3PXT - chains A and D of the 6 polymer chains in the assembly; structure by X-ray diffraction, 2.16 A resolution.

== Chain A ==
Molecule: Methylamine utilization protein MauG
Organism: Paracoccus denitrificans
Notes: EC 1.-.-.-
UniProt: Q51658 (MAUG_PARDP); residues 1-367 here correspond to UniProt positions 21-387 (UniProt number = residue number + 20)
Sequence (373 residues; numbered 1 to 373; the number before each row is that of its first residue):
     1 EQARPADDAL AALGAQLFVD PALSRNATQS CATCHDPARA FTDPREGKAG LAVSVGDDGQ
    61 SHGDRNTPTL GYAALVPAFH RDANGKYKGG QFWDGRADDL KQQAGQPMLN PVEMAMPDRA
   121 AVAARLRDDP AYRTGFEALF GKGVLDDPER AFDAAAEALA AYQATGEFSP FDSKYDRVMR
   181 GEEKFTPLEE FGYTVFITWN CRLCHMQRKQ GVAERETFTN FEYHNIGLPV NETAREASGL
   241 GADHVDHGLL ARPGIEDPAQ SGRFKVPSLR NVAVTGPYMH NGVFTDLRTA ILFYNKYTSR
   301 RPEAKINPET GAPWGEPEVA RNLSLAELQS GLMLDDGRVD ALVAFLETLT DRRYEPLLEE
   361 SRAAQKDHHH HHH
Unresolved in the structure: 1-5, 360-373
Sequence notes: expression tag (368-373)
Bound ions: heme c Fe site 1 near His35 (its only coordinating residue here); Ca2+: Asn66, Thr275, Pro277; heme c Fe site 2: His205, Tyr294; Na+ site 1: Asn231, Thr233; Na+ site 2: Leu250, Arg252, Ile255
Ligand contacts:
  - carbon monoxide (CMO): His35, Phe92, Gln103, Pro107, Glu113
  - heme c (HEC), molecule 1: Gln29, Ser30, Cys31, Cys34, His35, Arg45, Ser54, Val55, Gly56, Arg65, Asn66, Thr67, Pro68, Thr69, Leu70, Gln91, Phe92, Trp93, Asp94, Arg96, Leu100, Gln103, Ala104, Pro107, Met108, Glu113, Met114, Leu159, Gln163, Lys265
  - heme c (HEC), molecule 2: Trp93, Asn200, Cys201, Cys204, His205, His224, Ile226, Leu228, Phe264, Lys265, Val266, Pro267, Leu269, Val272, Tyr278, Met279, His280, Leu287, Ala290, Ile291, Tyr294, Ser324, Glu327, Leu328, Leu334, Leu342, Leu346
Curated features (UniProtKB/Swiss-Prot):
  - binding site (heme c): Cys31, Cys34, His35, Cys201, Cys204, His205, His280
What the authors report for this chain:
  - heme c coordination: His35
  - conformationally variable residues: Pro107, Glu113
  - binding site for carbon monoxide: Pro107, Glu113
  - catalytic residues: Gln103, Pro107, Glu113 (proposed by the authors, not directly observed)
  - mutagenesis - Y294H: abolished catalytic activity (citing earlier work)

== Chain D ==
Molecule: Methylamine dehydrogenase heavy chain
Organism: Paracoccus denitrificans
Notes: EC 1.4.99.3
UniProt: A1BB97 (A1BB97_PARDP); residues 1-386 here correspond to UniProt positions 32-417 (UniProt number = residue number + 31)
Sequence (386 residues; numbered 1 to 386; the number before each row is that of its first residue):
     1 QDAPEAETQA QETQGQAAAR AAAADLAAGQ DDEPRILEAP APDARRVYVN DPAHFAAVTQ
    61 QFVIDGEAGR VIGMIDGGFL PNPVVADDGS FIAHASTVFS RIARGERTDY VEVFDPVTLL
   121 PTADIELPDA PRFLVGTYPW MTSLTPDGKT LLFYQFSPAP AVGVVDLEGK AFKRMLDVPD
   181 CYHIFPTAPD TFFMHCRDGS LAKVAFGTEG TPEITHTEVF HPEDEFLINH PAYSQKAGRL
   241 VWPTYTGKIH QIDLSSGDAK FLPAVEALTE AERADGWRPG GWQQVAYHRA LDRIYLLVDQ
   301 RDEWRHKTAS RFVVVLDAKT GERLAKFEMG HEIDSINVSQ DEKPLLYALS TGDKTLYIHD
   361 AESGEELRSV NQLGHGPQVI TTADMG
Unresolved in the structure: 1-10
Cystine bridges: Cys181-Cys196

== Interface between chain A and chain D ==
Contacting residue pairs (14):
  Phe191(A) - Arg197(D)
  Thr298(A) - Pro158(D)
  Arg300(A) - Pro158(D)
  Arg301(A) - Asp177(D)  salt bridge
  Arg301(A) - Val178(D)  hydrogen bond (side chain-backbone)
  Gly331(A) - Ser157(D)  hydrogen bond (backbone-side chain)
  Gly331(A) - Pro158(D)
  Leu332(A) - Phe156(D)  hydrophobic
  Leu332(A) - Ser157(D)
  Leu332(A) - Pro158(D)
  Met333(A) - Pro158(D)  hydrogen bond (backbone-backbone)
  Met333(A) - Ala159(D)  hydrophobic
  Arg338(A) - Asp180(D)  salt bridge
  Arg338(A) - Arg197(D)
Other interface residues (no listed pair), chain A (9 interface residues in all): Asp335
Other interface residues (no listed pair), chain D (10 interface residues in all): Asp129, Tyr182

== Overview ==
Chain A and chain D form an interface of 9 and 10 residues respectively, with 3 hydrogen bonds and 2 salt
bridges. Polar pairs include Arg301(A)-Asp177(D), Arg338(A)-Asp180(D) and Arg301(A)-Val178(D). Ligands of
chain A: carbon monoxide and heme c. The paper reports catalytic residues Gln103(A), Pro107(A) and Glu113(A);
Y294H of chain A abolishes catalytic activity.
Chain A is Methylamine utilization protein MauG and chain D is Methylamine dehydrogenase heavy chain, both
from Paracoccus denitrificans; the structure, Crystal Structure of Ferrous CO Adduct of MauG in Complex with
Pre-Methylamine Dehydrogenase, was determined by X-ray diffraction together with 3PXS and 3PXW from the same
study.
